Entry 8E93 (electron microscopy, 3.71 A resolution); this record covers chains B and C of the 4 polymer chains in the assembly.

# Chain B
Name: Glutamate receptor ionotropic, NMDA 2C
From: Homo sapiens
UniProt: Q14957 (NMDE3_HUMAN); residues 26-849 here = UniProt positions 26-849
Sequence (880 residues; row label = number of the first residue in the row; numbers below 1 keep their minus sign (Met-30 is residue -30)):
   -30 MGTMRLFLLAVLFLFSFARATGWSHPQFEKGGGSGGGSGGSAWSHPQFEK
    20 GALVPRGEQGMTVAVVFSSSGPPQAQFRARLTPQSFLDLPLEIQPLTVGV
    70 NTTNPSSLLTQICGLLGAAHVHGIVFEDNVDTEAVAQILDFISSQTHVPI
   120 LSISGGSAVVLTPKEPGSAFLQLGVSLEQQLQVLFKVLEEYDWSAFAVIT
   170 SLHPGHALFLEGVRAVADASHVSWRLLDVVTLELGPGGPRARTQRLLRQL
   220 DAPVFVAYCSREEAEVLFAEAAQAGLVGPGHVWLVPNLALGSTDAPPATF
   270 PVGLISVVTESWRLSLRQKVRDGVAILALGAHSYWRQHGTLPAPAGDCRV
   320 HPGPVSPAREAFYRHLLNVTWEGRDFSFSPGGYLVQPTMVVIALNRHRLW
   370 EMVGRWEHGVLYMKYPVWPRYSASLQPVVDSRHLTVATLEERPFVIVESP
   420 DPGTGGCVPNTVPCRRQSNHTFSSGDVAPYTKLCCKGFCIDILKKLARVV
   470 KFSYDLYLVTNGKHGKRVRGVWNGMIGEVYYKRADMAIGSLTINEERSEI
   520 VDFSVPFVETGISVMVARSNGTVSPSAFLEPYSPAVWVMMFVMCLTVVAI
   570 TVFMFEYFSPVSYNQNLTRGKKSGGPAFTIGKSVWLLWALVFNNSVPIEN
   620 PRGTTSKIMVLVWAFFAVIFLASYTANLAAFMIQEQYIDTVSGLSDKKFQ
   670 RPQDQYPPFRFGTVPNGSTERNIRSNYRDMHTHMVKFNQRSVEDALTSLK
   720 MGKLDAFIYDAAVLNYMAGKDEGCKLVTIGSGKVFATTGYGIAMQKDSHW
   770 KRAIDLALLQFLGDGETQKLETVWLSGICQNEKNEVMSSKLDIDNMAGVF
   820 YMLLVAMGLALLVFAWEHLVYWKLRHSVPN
Unresolved in the structure: -30 to 30, 438-446, 538-622, 842-849
Differences from the reference sequence: expression tag (-30 to 25)
Disulfide bonds: Cys82-Cys317, Cys426-Cys453, Cys433-Cys454, Cys743-Cys798
Covalent attachments: N-acetylglucosamine (NAG) linked to Asn337, Asn685
UniProt features mapped onto this chain:
  - region: Lys601 to Pro620 (Pore-forming)
  - binding site (L-glutamate): Ser509, Thr511, Arg516, Ser687, Thr688, Asp729
  - site: Asn612 (Functional determinant of NMDA receptors)
  - glycosylation (N-linked (GlcNAc...) asparagine): Asn70, Asn73, Asn337, Asn438, Asn539, Asn685
From the paper describing this entry:
  - conformationally variable residues (domain motion): Thr756
  - mutagenesis - T756C: decreased signaling in response to MTSET

# Chain C
Name: Glutamate receptor ionotropic, NMDA 1
From: Homo sapiens
UniProt: Q05586 (NMDZ1_HUMAN); residue numbers follow UniProt; this construct covers 1-847
Sequence (847 residues; row label = number of the first residue in the row):
     1 MSTMHLLTFALLFSCSFARAASDPKIVNIGAVLSTRKHEQMFREAVNQAN
    51 KRHGSWKIQLNATSVTHKPNAIQMALSVCEDLISSQVYAILVSHPPTPND
   101 HFTPTPVSYTAGFYRIPVLGLTTRMSIYSDKSIHLSFLRTVPPYSHQSSV
   151 WFEMMRVYSWNHIILLVSDDHEGRAAQKRLETLLEERESKAEKVLQFDPG
   201 TKNVTALLMEAKELEARVIILSASEDDAATVYRAAAMLNMTGSGYVWLVG
   251 EREISGNALRYAPDGILGLQLINGKNESAHISDAVGVVAQAVHELLEKEN
   301 ITDPPRGCVGNTNIWKTGPLFKRVLMSSKYADGVTGRVEFNEDGDRKFAN
   351 YSIMNLQNRKLVQVGIYNGTHVIPNDRKIIWPGGETEKPRGYQMSTRLKI
   401 VTIHQEPFVYVKPTLSDGTCKEEFTVNGDPVKKVICTGPNDTSPGSPRHT
   451 VPQCCYGFCIDLLIKLARTMNFTYEVHLVADGKFGTQERVNNSNKKEWNG
   501 MMGELLSGQADMIVAPLTINNERAQYIEFSKPFKYQGLTILVKKEIPRST
   551 LDSFMQPFQSTLWLLVGLSVHVVAVMLYLLDRFSPFGRFKVNSEEEEEDA
   601 LTLSSAMWFSWGVLLNSGIGEGAPRSFSARILGMVWAGFAMIIVASYTAN
   651 LAAFLVLDRPEERITGINDPRLRNPSDKFIYATVKQSSVDIYFRRQVELS
   701 TMYRHMEKHNYESAAEAIQAVRDNKLHAFIWDSAVLEFEASQKCDLVTTG
   751 ELFFRSGFGIGMRKDSPWKQNVSLSILKSHENGFMEDLDKTWVRYQECDS
   801 RSNAPATLTFENMAGVFMLVAGGIVAGIFLIFIEIAYKRHKDANGAQ
Unresolved in the structure: 1-393, 585-601, 799-847
Differences from the reference sequence: conflict His5 (Arg in Q05586), Phe9 (Leu in Q05586), Phe17 (Val in Q05586), Ser22 (Cys in Q05586), Asn844 (Arg in Q05586), Gly845 (Arg in Q05586), Ala846 (Lys in Q05586)
Disulfide bonds: Cys420-Cys454, Cys436-Cys455, Cys744-Cys798
Covalent attachments: N-acetylglucosamine (NAG) linked to Asn471, Asn771
UniProt features mapped onto this chain:
  - region: Leu603 to Pro624 (Pore-forming)
  - binding site (glycine): Pro516, Thr518, Arg523, Ser688, Asp732
  - glycosylation (N-linked (GlcNAc...) asparagine): Asn61, Asn203, Asn239, Asn276, Asn300, Asn350, Asn368, Asn440, Asn471, Asn491, Asn674, Asn771

# Chain B / chain C interface
Residue-residue contacts - 34 pairs, chain B then chain C:
  Ile512(B) - Leu777(C)  hydrophobic
  Asn513(B) - Glu781(C)
  Glu514(B) - Leu774(C)
  Glu514(B) - Lys778(C)
  Glu514(B) - Glu781(C)
  Glu518(B) - Leu774(C)
  Ser523(B) - Lys531(C)
  Glu528(B) - Tyr535(C)
  Glu528(B) - Arg755(C)  salt bridge
  Thr623(B) - Trp608(C)
  Lys626(B) - Trp608(C)
  Ile627(B) - Trp608(C)  hydrophobic
  Leu630(B) - Trp611(C)  hydrophobic
  Ala633(B) - Ser617(C)
  Phe634(B) - Leu615(C)  hydrophobic
  Ala641(B) - Tyr647(C)  hydrophobic
  Ala641(B) - Leu651(C)
  Thr644(B) - Thr648(C)
  Ala645(B) - Leu651(C)  hydrophobic
  Ala645(B) - Ala652(C)
  Ala649(B) - Leu655(C)  hydrophobic
  Asn691(B) - Glu781(C)
  Asn695(B) - Asn782(C)
  Lys752(B) - Glu786(C)  salt bridge
  Ala755(B) - His780(C)
  Thr756(B) - Tyr535(C)
  Thr756(B) - His780(C)
  Thr757(B) - Tyr535(C)
  Arg771(B) - Lys764(C)
  Leu775(B) - Gln525(C)
  Leu778(B) - Ala524(C)  hydrophobic
  Gln779(B) - Asn521(C)  hydrogen bond
  Leu781(B) - Phe754(C)
  Gly782(B) - Arg695(C)  hydrogen bond (backbone-side chain)
Interface residues without a listed pair, chain B (38 interface residues in all): Ser517, Phe522, Pro525, Val637, Ile638, Ser642, Ile652, Phe754, Gly758, Asp783
Interface residues without a listed pair, chain C (31 interface residues in all): Ile519, Asn520, Pro532, Val644, Val656, Gln770

# Overview
The interface between chain B and chain C involves 38 residues on one side and 31 on the other, with 2
hydrogen bonds and 2 salt bridges. Polar pairs include Glu528(B)-Arg755(C), Lys752(B)-Glu786(C) and
Gln779(B)-Asn521(C). The paper reports that T756C of chain B reduces signaling in response to MTSET;
conformational variability at Thr756(B).
Here chain B is Glutamate receptor ionotropic, NMDA 2C and chain C is Glutamate receptor ionotropic, NMDA 1,
both from Homo sapiens. Entry 8E93 (D-cycloserine and glutamate bound Human GluN1a-GluN2C NMDA receptor in
splayed conformation) was determined by electron microscopy, deposited together with 8E92, 8E94, 8E96, 8E97
and 8E98.
